PDB entry 3JUJ | X-ray diffraction, 2.90 A resolution | chains A and B of the 4 polymer chains in the assembly

[Chain A (and B)]
Molecule: UDP-glucose pyrophosphorylase (GalU)
Source organism: Helicobacter pylori
Notes: EC 2.7.7.9; chain B of this document is another copy of the same molecule, construct and numbering; everything in this record applies to it too
Reference sequence: O25363 (O25363_HELPY); residues 1-273 here = UniProt positions 1-273
Sequence (281 residues; numbered 1 to 281; the number before each row is that of its first residue):
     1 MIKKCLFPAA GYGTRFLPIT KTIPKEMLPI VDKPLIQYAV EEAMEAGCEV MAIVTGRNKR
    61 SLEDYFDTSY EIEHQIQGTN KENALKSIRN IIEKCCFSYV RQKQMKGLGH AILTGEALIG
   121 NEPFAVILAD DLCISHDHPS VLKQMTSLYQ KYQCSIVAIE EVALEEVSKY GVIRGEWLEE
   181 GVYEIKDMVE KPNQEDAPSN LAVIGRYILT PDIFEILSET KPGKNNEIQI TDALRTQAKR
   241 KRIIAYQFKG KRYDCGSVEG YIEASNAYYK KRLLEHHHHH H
Not modelled in the structure: 274-281
Construct notes: expression tag (274-281)

[How chain A and chain B interact]
Residue-residue contacts (75; chain A residue first):
  Tyr-12(A) with Glu-71(B), hydrogen bond; Gln-75(B), hydrogen bond
  Thr-14(A) with Lys-81(B)
  Arg-15(A) with Lys-81(B)
  Phe-16(A) with Val-31(B); Asp-32(B)
  Leu-17(A) with Asp-32(B); Ile-72(B), hydrophobic; Ala-84(B), hydrophobic
  Pro-18(A) with Asp-32(B); Gln-37(B); Tyr-65(B); Ala-84(B); Leu-85(B), hydrophobic; Ile-88(B), hydrophobic
  Ile-19(A) with Met-27(B); Pro-29(B), hydrophobic; Asp-32(B), hydrogen bond (backbone-backbone); Pro-34(B); Tyr-65(B), hydrophobic
  Lys-21(A) with Tyr-65(B), hydrogen bond (side chain-backbone); Asp-67(B), hydrogen bond (side chain-backbone); Ser-69(B); Leu-85(B); Ile-92(B)
  Thr-22(A) with Ser-61(B); Asp-64(B); Tyr-65(B)
  Ile-23(A) with Ile-23(B), hydrophobic; Met-27(B), hydrophobic
  Met-27(A) with Ile-19(B); Ile-23(B), hydrophobic
  Leu-28(A) with Pro-29(B), hydrophobic
  Pro-29(A) with Ile-19(B), hydrophobic; Leu-28(B), hydrophobic; Pro-29(B); Tyr-261(B)
  Asp-32(A) with Phe-16(B); Leu-17(B); Pro-18(B); Ile-19(B), hydrogen bond (backbone-backbone)
  Lys-33(A) with Ile-19(B)
  Pro-34(A) with Ile-19(B)
  Gln-37(A) with Pro-18(B)
  Arg-57(A) with Glu-71(B), salt bridge
  Arg-60(A) with Arg-60(B)
  Ser-61(A) with Thr-22(B); Ile-23(B)
  Asp-64(A) with Lys-21(B), hydrogen bond (backbone-side chain); Thr-22(B)
  Tyr-65(A) with Pro-18(B); Ile-19(B), hydrophobic; Lys-21(B), hydrogen bond (backbone-side chain); Thr-22(B)
  Asp-67(A) with Lys-21(B), hydrogen bond (backbone-side chain)
  Ser-69(A) with Lys-21(B)
  Glu-71(A) with Arg-57(B), salt bridge
  Ile-72(A) with Leu-17(B), hydrophobic
  Gln-75(A) with Tyr-12(B), hydrogen bond
  Lys-81(A) with Thr-14(B)
  Ala-84(A) with Leu-17(B), hydrophobic; Pro-18(B)
  Leu-85(A) with Pro-18(B), hydrophobic
  Ser-87(A) with Pro-18(B)
  Ile-88(A) with Pro-18(B), hydrophobic
  Val-258(A) with Tyr-269(B), hydrophobic
  Glu-259(A) with Tyr-269(B)
  Tyr-261(A) with Pro-29(B)
  Ile-262(A) with Ser-265(B); Asn-266(B); Tyr-269(B), hydrophobic
  Asn-266(A) with Ile-262(B); Asn-266(B), hydrogen bond
  Tyr-269(A) with Val-258(B), hydrophobic; Glu-259(B), hydrogen bond
Interface residues without a listed pair, chain A (40 interface residues in all): Val-31, Ile-76
Interface residues without a listed pair, chain B (40 interface residues in all): Lys-33, Ile-76

[In short]
Chain A and chain B each contribute 40 residues to their interface, with 12 hydrogen bonds and 2 salt bridges.
Polar contacts include Arg-57(A)/Glu-71(B), Tyr-12(A)/Glu-71(B) and Tyr-12(A)/Gln-75(B).
Chain A and chain B are both UDP-glucose pyrophosphorylase (GalU) (Helicobacter pylori); the structure, The
crystal structure of apo- UDP-glucose pyrophosphorylase, was determined by X-ray diffraction (same publication
as 3JUK).
